Entry 6CRB (X-ray diffraction, 2.15 A resolution); this record covers chains A and T of the 4 polymer chains in the assembly.

[Chain A]
Protein: DNA polymerase beta
From: Homo sapiens
Notes: EC 2.7.7.7, 4.2.99.-
Reference sequence: P06746 (DPOLB_HUMAN); residues 1-335 here = UniProt positions 1-335
Sequence (335 residues; each row starts with the number of its first residue):
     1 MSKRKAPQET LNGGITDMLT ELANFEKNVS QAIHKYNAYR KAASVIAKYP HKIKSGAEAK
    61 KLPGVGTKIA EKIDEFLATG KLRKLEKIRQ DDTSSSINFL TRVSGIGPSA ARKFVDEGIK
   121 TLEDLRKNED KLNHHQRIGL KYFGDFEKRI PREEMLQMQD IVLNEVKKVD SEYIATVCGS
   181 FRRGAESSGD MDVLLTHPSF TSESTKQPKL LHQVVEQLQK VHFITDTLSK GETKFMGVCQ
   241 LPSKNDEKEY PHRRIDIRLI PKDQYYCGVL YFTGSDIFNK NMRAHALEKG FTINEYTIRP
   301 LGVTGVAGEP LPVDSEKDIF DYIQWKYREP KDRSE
Unresolved in the structure: 1-6, 205-206
Swiss-Prot annotation at these positions:
  - region: Arg183 to Asp192 (DNA-binding)
  - active site: Lys72 (Nucleophile)
  - binding site (K(+)): Lys60, Leu62, Val65, Thr101, Val103, Ile106
  - binding site (Na(+)): Lys60, Leu62, Val65, Thr101, Val103, Ile106
  - binding site (dATP): Arg149, Ser180, Arg183, Gly189, Asp190
  - binding site (dCTP): Arg149, Ser180, Arg183, Gly189, Asp190
  - binding site (dGTP): Arg149, Ser180, Arg183, Gly189, Asp190, Asp192
  - binding site (dTTP): Arg149, Ser180, Arg183, Gly189, Asp190
  - binding site (Mg(2+)): Asp190, Asp192, Asp256
  - modified residue: Lys72 (N6-acetyllysine), Arg83 (Omega-N-methylarginine), Arg152 (Omega-N-methylarginine)
  - cross-link (Glycyl lysine isopeptide (Lys-Gly)): Lys41 (interchain with G-Cter in ubiquitin), Lys61 (interchain with G-Cter in ubiquitin), Lys81 (interchain with G-Cter in ubiquitin)
  - natural variant: Leu22 (L22P: Found in a gastric cancer sample; uncertain significance), Tyr39 (Y39C: Found in a gastric cancer sample; uncertain significance), Gly118 (G118V: Decreased DNA-directed DNA polymerase activity), Arg137 (R137Q: Decreased function in base-excision repair), Arg149 (R149I: Decreased DNA-directed DNA polymerase activity), Asp160 (D160N: Found in a gastric cancer sample; uncertain significance), Cys239 (C239R: Found in a gastric cancer sample; uncertain significance), Lys289 (K289M: Found in a colon cancer sample; uncertain significance), Asn294 (N294D: Found in a gastric cancer sample; uncertain significance), Glu295 (E295K: Found in a gastric cancer sample; uncertain significance)
  - mutagenesis: Phe25 (F25W: No effect on 5'-dRP lyase activity. Decreased ssDNA binding), His34 (H34G: Decreased 5'-dRP lyase activity. Decreased ssDNA binding), Lys35 (K35A: Decreased 5'-dRP lyase activity. Decreased ssDNA binding. Loss of 5'-dRP lyase activity; when associated with A-68 and A-72. Decreased ssDNA binding; when associated with A-68 and A-72 ...), Tyr39 (Y39F: No effect on 5'-dRP lyase activity; Y39Q: Abolishes DNA polymerase and 5'-dRP lyase activity), Lys41 (K41R: Abolishes ubiquitination; when associated with R-61 and R-81), Lys60 (K60A: Decreased 5'-dRP lyase activity. Decreased ssDNA binding), Lys61 (K61R: Abolishes ubiquitination; when associated with R-41 and R-81), Lys68 (K68A: No effect on 5'-dRP lyase activity. Decreased ssDNA binding. Loss of 5'-dRP lyase activity; when associated with A-35 and A-72. Decreased ssDNA binding; when associated with A-35 and A-72 ...), Glu71 (E71Q: No effect on 5'-dRP lyase activity. No effect on structure shown by circular dichroism. No effect on ssDNA binding), Lys72 (K72A: Severely reduced 5'-dRP lyase activity. Does not affect ssDNA binding. Loss of 5'-dRP lyase activity; when associated with A-35 and A-68. Decreased ssDNA binding ...), Glu75 (E75A: Slightly decreased 5'-dRP lyase activity. Decreased ssDNA binding. No effect on structure shown by circular dichroism), Lys81 (K81R: Abolishes ubiquitination; when associated with R-41 and R-61), 5 further mutagenesis entries in UniProt
Metal / ion sites: Na+ site 1: Lys60, Leu62, Val65 (shared with 1 residue of chain D); Na+ site 2: Thr101, Val103, Ile106 (shared with 1 residue of chain P); Mg2+: Asp190, Asp192 (together with VA6); Na+ site 3: Asp190, Asp192, Asp256 (together with VA6)
Residues lining bound ligands: VA6 (9-{2-deoxy-5-O-[(S)-{[(S)-[difluoro(phosphono)methyl](hydroxy)phosphoryl]oxy}(hydroxy)phosphoryl]-alpha-D-erythro-pentofuranosyl}-9H-purin-6-amine): Arg149, Gly179, Ser180, Arg183, Ser187, Ser188, Gly189, Asp190, Asp192, Tyr271, Phe272, Thr273, Gly274, Ser275, Asp276, Asn279, Arg283
Reported in the primary citation:
  - binding site for VA6: Arg183, Gly189
  - conformationally variable residues (loop rearrangement): Arg149, Ser180, Arg182, Arg183, Arg283, Glu316

[Chain T]
Molecule: Template Strand
Sequence (16 nucleotides; numbered 1 to 16; the number before each row is that of its first residue):
     1 CCGACTGCGC ATCAGC

[Interface between chain A and chain T]
Residue-residue contacts (28):
  His34(A) - DC5(T)  stacking on the base
  Asn37(A) - DT6(T)  base contact
  Asn133(A) - DT12(T)  phosphate contact
  Ser229(A) - DC10(T)  phosphate contact
  Ser229(A) - DA11(T)  phosphate contact
  Lys230(A) - DC10(T)  phosphate contact
  Lys230(A) - DA11(T)  hydrogen bond to the phosphate
  Gly231(A) - DC10(T)  phosphate contact
  Glu232(A) - DC10(T)  hydrogen bond to the phosphate
  Thr233(A) - DG9(T)  phosphate contact
  Thr233(A) - DC10(T)  hydrogen bond to the phosphate
  Lys234(A) - DG9(T)  hydrogen bond to the base
  Lys234(A) - DC10(T)  hydrogen bond to the phosphate
  Arg258(A) - DG9(T)  sugar contact
  Tyr271(A) - DG7(T)  base contact
  Lys280(A) - DT6(T)  sugar contact
  Arg283(A) - DT6(T)  hydrogen bond to the base
  Arg283(A) - DG7(T)  hydrogen bond to the sugar
  Ala284(A) - DT6(T)  sugar contact
  Leu287(A) - DT6(T)  phosphate contact
  Leu287(A) - DG7(T)  phosphate contact
  Thr292(A) - DG7(T)  hydrogen bond to the phosphate
  Ile293(A) - DG7(T)  sugar contact
  Asn294(A) - DG7(T)  phosphate contact
  Asn294(A) - DC8(T)  hydrogen bond to the phosphate
  Glu295(A) - DC8(T)  sugar contact
  Tyr296(A) - DC8(T)  phosphate contact
  Tyr296(A) - DG9(T)  hydrogen bond to the phosphate
Other interface residues (no listed pair), chain A (22 interface residues in all): His134, Leu228

[In short]
Chain A and chain T form an interface of 22 and 8 residues respectively; the contacts include 10 hydrogen
bonds and 1 aromatic stacking contact. Polar pairs include Lys234(A)-DG9(T), Arg283(A)-DT6(T) and
Arg283(A)-DG7(T). From the paper: a binding site for VA6 at Arg183(A) and Gly189(A); conformational
variability at Arg149(A), Ser180(A) and Arg182(A) among others.
Chain A is DNA polymerase beta (Homo sapiens) and chain T is Template Strand; the structure, Ternary complex
crystal structure of DNA polymerase Beta with a dideoxy terminated primer with CF2, beta ..., was determined
by X-ray diffraction together with 6BEL, 6BEM, 6CR3, 6CR4, 6CR5, 6CR6 and 20 further entries from the same
study.
